PDB entry 6MST | electron microscopy, 2.70 A resolution | chains A and B of the 12 polymer chains in the assembly

# Chain A (and B)
Protein: Serum amyloid A-1 protein
Source organism: Homo sapiens
Notes: chain B of this document is another copy of the same molecule, construct and numbering; everything in this record applies to it too
Reference sequence: P0DJI8 (SAA1_HUMAN); residues 2-67 here correspond to UniProt positions 20-85 (UniProt number = residue number + 18)
Sequence (66 residues; row label = number of the first residue in the row):
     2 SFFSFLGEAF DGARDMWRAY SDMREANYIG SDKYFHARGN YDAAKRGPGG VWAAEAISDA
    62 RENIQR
Disordered / not traced: 56-67

# How chain A and chain B interact
Residue-residue contacts (8; chain A residue first):
  S2(A) with G31(B), hydrogen bond (backbone-backbone); D33(B)
  F3(A) with I30(B); G31(B)
  N28(A) with I30(B)
  I30(A) with N28(B); Y29(B); I30(B), hydrophobic
Also at the interface, not in a pair above, chain B (6 interface residues in all): S32
Interface features reported in the paper:
  - pairs named by the authors: S2(A)-D33(B)
  - interface residues, chain A: I30(A)

# Summary
Chain A and chain B form an interface of 4 and 6 residues respectively, with 1 hydrogen bond. Its one hydrogen
bond, S2(A)-G31(B), is backbone to backbone. The paper describes a contact between S2(A) and D33(B). The paper
reports the interface residue I30(A).
Chain A and chain B are both Serum amyloid A-1 protein (Homo sapiens); the structure, Cryo-EM structure of
human AA amyloid fibril, was determined by electron microscopy (same publication as 6DSO).
